7D43 - chains A and G of the 14 polymer chains in the assembly; structure by electron microscopy, 4.30 A resolution (low resolution: residue-level contacts below are approximate; hydrogen-bond / salt-bridge calls are withheld).

== Chain A ==
Molecule: Translation initiation factor eIF-2B subunit alpha
Source organism: Homo sapiens
UniProtKB: Q14232 (EI2BA_HUMAN); numbering as in UniProt (aligned over 1-305)
Chain sequence (305 residues; numbered 1 to 305; the number before each row is that of its first residue):
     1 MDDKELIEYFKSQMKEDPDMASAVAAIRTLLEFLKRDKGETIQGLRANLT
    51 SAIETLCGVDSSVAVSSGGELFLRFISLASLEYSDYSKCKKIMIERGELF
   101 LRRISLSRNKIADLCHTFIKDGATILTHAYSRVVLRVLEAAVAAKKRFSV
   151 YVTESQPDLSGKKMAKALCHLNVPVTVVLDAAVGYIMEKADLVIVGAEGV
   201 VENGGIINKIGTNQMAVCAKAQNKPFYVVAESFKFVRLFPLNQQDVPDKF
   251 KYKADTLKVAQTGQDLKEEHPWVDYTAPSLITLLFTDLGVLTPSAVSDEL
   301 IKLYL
Not modelled in the structure: 256-267

== Chain G ==
Molecule: Translation initiation factor eIF-2B subunit delta
Source organism: Homo sapiens
UniProtKB: Q9UI10 (EI2BD_HUMAN); numbering as in UniProt (aligned over 1-523)
Chain sequence (523 residues; each row starts with the number of its first residue):
     1 MAAVAVAVREDSGSGMKAELPPGPGAVGREMTKEEKLQLRKEKKQQKKKR
    51 KEEKGAEPETGSAVSAAQCQVGPTRELPESGIQLGTPREKVPAGRSKAEL
   101 RAERRAKQEAERALKQARKGEQGGPPPKASPSTAGETPSGVKRLPEYPQV
   151 DDLLLRRLVKKPERQQVPTRKDYGSKVSLFSHLPQYSRQNSLTQFMSIPS
   201 SVIHPAMVRLGLQYSQGLVSGSNARCIALLRALQQVIQDYTTPPNEELSR
   251 DLVNKLKPYMSFLTQCRPLSASMHNAIKFLNKEITSVGSSKREEEAKSEL
   301 RAAIDRYVQEKIVLAAQAISRFAYQKISNGDVILVYGCSSLVSRILQEAW
   351 TEGRRFRVVVVDSRPWLEGRHTLRSLVHAGVPASYLLIPAASYVLPEVSK
   401 VLLGAHALLANGSVMSRVGTAQLALVARAHNVPVLVCCETYKFCERVQTD
   451 AFVSNELDDPDDLQCKRGEHVALANWQNHASLRLLNLVYDVTPPELVDLV
   501 ITELGMIPCSSVPVVLRVKSSDQ
Not modelled in the structure: 1-165, 519-523
UniProt features mapped onto this chain:
  - region: R170 to L179 (May bind the chemical integrated stress response (ISR) inhibitor ISRIB)
  - modified residue: A2 (N-acetylalanine), S12 (Phosphoserine), T86 (Phosphothreonine), S130 (Phosphoserine)
  - natural variant: R209 (R209Q: In VWM4), A228 (A228V: In VWM4), L269 (L269R: In VWM4), R357 (R357Q: In VWM4), R374 (R374C: In VWM4), C465 (C465R: In VWM4), Y489 (Y489H: In VWM4)
What the authors report for this chain:
  - conformationally variable residues (helix shift): E247 to R267
  - mutagenesis - E310K, L314Q: decreased catalytic activity on ISRIB
  - mutagenesis - E310K, L314Q: decreased binding to eIF2(alphaP)
  - mutagenesis - E310K, L314Q: decreased binding to Eukaryotic translation initiation factor 2 subunit 1

== Chain A / chain G interface ==
Pairs across the interface (13):
  N203(A) with P508(G)
  F239(A) with L499(G); M506(G)
  L241(A) with K326(G); K400(G); P433(G); L435(G); D498(G); L499(G)
  D245(A) with K326(G)
  S297(A) with P508(G); S511(G)
  D298(A) with V514(G)
Other interface residues (no listed pair), chain A (8 interface residues in all): E202, S294
Other interface residues (no listed pair), chain G (11 interface residues in all): I507

== In short ==
Chain A and chain G form an interface of 8 and 11 residues respectively. From the paper: E310K and L314Q of
chain G reduce catalytic activity on ISRIB; conformational variability at E247(G).
Here chain A is Translation initiation factor eIF-2B subunit alpha and chain G is Translation initiation
factor eIF-2B subunit delta, both from Homo sapiens. Entry 7D43 (eIF2B-eIF2(aP), aPg complex) was determined
by electron microscopy together with 7D44, 7D45 and 7D46 from the same study.
